Entry 1LO5 (X-ray diffraction, 3.20 A resolution); this record covers chains A and C of the 4 polymer chains in the assembly.

Chain A:
Molecule: HLA class II histocompatibility antigen, DR alpha chain
Source organism: Homo sapiens
Notes: fragment: extracellular domain
UniProtKB: P01903 (2DRA_HUMAN); residues 1-182 here correspond to UniProt positions 26-207 (UniProt number = residue number + 25)
Sequence (182 residues; numbered 1 to 182; the number before each row is that of its first residue):
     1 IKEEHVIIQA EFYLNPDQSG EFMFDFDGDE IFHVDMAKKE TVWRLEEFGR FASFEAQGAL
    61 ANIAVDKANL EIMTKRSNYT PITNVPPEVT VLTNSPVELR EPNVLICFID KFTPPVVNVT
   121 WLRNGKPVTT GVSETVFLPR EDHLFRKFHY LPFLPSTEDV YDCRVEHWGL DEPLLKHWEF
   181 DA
Disordered / not traced: 1-3
Disulfide bonds: C107-C163
Swiss-Prot annotation at these positions:
  - region: E179 to A182 (Connecting peptide)
  - site: Q9 (Self- and pathogen-derived peptide antigen), G49 (Self-peptide antigen), F51 (Self- and pathogen-derived peptide antigen), A52 (Self-peptide antigen), S53 (Self- and pathogen-derived peptide antigen), E55 (Pathogen-derived peptide antigen), N62 (Self- and pathogen-derived peptide antigen), N69 (Pathogen-derived peptide antigen), R76 (Self- and pathogen-derived peptide antigen)
  - glycosylation (N-linked (GlcNAc...) asparagine): N78, N118
What the authors report for this chain:
  - conformationally variable residues (side-chain flip): K39

Chain C:
Molecule: Hemagglutinin peptide
Sequence (13 residues; row label = number of the first residue in the row):
   306 PKYVKQNTLK LAT

How chain A and chain C interact:
Residue-residue contacts (27; chain A residue first):
  Q9(A) with K310(C); Q311(C), hydrogen bond (side chain-backbone)
  E11(A) with T313(C)
  I31(A) with Y308(C)
  F32(A) with Y308(C), hydrophobic
  W43(A) with Y308(C), hydrophobic
  F51(A) with P306(C)
  A52(A) with P306(C); Y308(C), hydrophobic
  S53(A) with P306(C), hydrogen bond (backbone-backbone); K307(C); Y308(C), hydrogen bond (backbone-backbone)
  F54(A) with Y308(C), hydrophobic; K310(C)
  G58(A) with K310(C)
  N62(A) with K310(C), hydrogen bond; Q311(C), hydrogen bond (side chain-backbone); N312(C); T313(C), hydrogen bond (side chain-backbone)
  V65(A) with T313(C); L314(C)
  N69(A) with L314(C), hydrogen bond (side chain-backbone); K315(C); L316(C)
  I72(A) with A317(C)
  M73(A) with L316(C), hydrophobic
  R76(A) with A317(C), hydrogen bond (side chain-backbone)
Other interface residues (no listed pair), chain A (20 interface residues in all): F22, F24, A59, D66
Other interface residues (no listed pair), chain C (13 interface residues in all): V309, T318

Overview:
20 residues of chain A and 13 residues of chain C are in contact, with 8 hydrogen bonds. Among the polar pairs
are Q9(A)-Q311(C), N62(A)-K310(C) and N62(A)-Q311(C). The paper reports conformational variability at K39(A).
Chain A is HLA class II histocompatibility antigen, DR alpha chain (Homo sapiens) and chain C is Hemagglutinin
peptide; the structure, Crystal structure of the D227A variant of Staphylococcal enterotoxin A in complex with
human MHC class ..., was determined by X-ray diffraction.
